3G0Y - chain A; structure by X-ray diffraction, 2.60 A resolution.

# Chain A
Name: 3-oxoacyl-[acyl-carrier-protein] synthase 2
Organism: Escherichia coli
Notes: EC 2.3.1.179
Reference sequence: P0AAI5 (FABF_ECOLI); residues 1-412 here correspond to UniProt positions 2-413 (UniProt number = residue number + 1)
Amino-acid sequence (427 residues; each row starts with the number of its first residue; numbers below 1 keep their minus sign (Met-14 is residue -14)):
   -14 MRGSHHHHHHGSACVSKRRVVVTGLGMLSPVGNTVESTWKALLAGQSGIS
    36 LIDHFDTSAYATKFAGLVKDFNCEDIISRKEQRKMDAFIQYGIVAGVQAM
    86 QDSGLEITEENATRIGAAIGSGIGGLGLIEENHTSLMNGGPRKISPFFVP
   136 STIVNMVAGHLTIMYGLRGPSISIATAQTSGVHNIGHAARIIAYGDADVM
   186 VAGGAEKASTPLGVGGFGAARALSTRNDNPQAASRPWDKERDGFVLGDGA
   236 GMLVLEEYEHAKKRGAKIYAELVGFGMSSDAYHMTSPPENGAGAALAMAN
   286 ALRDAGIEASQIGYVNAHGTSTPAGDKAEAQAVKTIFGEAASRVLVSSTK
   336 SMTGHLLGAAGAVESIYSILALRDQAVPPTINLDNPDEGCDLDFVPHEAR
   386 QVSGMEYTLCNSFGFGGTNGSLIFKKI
Disordered / not traced: -14 to 1
Differences from the reference sequence: expression tag (-14 to 0); engineered mutation Gln163 (Cys164 in P0AAI5)
Small-molecule neighbours: dihydroplatensimycin (P9A; 3-({3-[(1S,4aS,6S,7S,9S,9aR)-1,6-dimethyl-2-oxodecahydro-6,9-epoxy-4a,7-methanobenzo[7]annulen-1-yl]propanoyl}amino)-2,4-dihydroxybenzoic acid): Gln163, Ala205, Arg206, Ala207, Phe229, His268, Thr270, Ser271, Pro272, His303, Thr305, Thr307, Pro308, Ala309, Gly310, His340, Phe398, Gly399, Phe400
Swiss-Prot annotation at these positions:
  - active site (For beta-ketoacyl synthase activity): His303, His340
  - binding site (platencin): Thr270, Thr307 to Ala309, His340
  - binding site (platensimycin): Thr270, His303, Thr307 to Ala309, His340

# Overview
Bound to chain A: dihydroplatensimycin. Curated annotation (UniProt) lists active-site residues His303 and
His340, 5 platencin-binding residues and 6 platensimycin-binding residues.
Chain A is 3-oxoacyl-[acyl-carrier-protein] synthase 2 (Escherichia coli); the structure, Structure of E. coli
FabF(C163Q) in complex with dihydroplatensimycin, was determined by X-ray diffraction together with 3G11 from
the same study.
